Entry 1WMF (X-ray diffraction, 1.73 A resolution); this record covers chain A.

== Chain A ==
Protein: protease
Organism: Bacillus sp
Notes: EC 3.4.21.-
UniProt: Q93UV9 (Q93UV9_9BACI); residues 1-434 here correspond to UniProt positions 207-640 (UniProt number = residue number + 206)
Sequence (434 residues; numbered 1 to 434; the number before each row is that of its first residue):
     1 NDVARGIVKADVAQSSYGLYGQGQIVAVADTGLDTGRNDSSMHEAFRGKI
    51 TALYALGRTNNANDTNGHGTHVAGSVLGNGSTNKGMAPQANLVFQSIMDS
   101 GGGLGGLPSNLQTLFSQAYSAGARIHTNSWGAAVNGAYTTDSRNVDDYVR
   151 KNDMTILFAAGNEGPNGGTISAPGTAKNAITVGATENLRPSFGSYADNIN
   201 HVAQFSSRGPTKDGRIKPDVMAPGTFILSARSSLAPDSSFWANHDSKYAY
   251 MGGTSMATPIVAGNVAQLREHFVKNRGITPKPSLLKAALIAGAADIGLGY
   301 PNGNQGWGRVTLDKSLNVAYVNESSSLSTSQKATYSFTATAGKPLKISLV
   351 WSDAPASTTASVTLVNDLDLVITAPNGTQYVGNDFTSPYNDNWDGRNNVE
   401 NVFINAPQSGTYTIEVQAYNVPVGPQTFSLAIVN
Sequence notes: modified residue (251, 256)
Modified / non-standard residues: Met251 (methionine sulfoxide; SME); Met256 (methionine sulfoxide; SME)
Metal / ion sites: Ca2+ site 1: Glu186, Ser194, Asp197, His201; Ca2+ site 2: Asp367, Leu368, Asp369, Asp394, Glu400; Ca2+ site 3: Asp384, Thr386, Pro388, Asp391, Asn392
Ligand contacts: 1,4-diethylene dioxide (DIO): Ser129, Trp130, Gly131, Ala159, Ala160, Gly161, Asn162, Ser171, Thr254, Ser255

== In short ==
Ligands of chain A: 1,4-diethylene dioxide. Glu186, Ser194, Asp197 and His201 coordinate Ca2+ site 1. Asp367,
Leu368, Asp369, Asp394 and Glu400 coordinate Ca2+ site 2.
Chain A is protease (Bacillus sp); the structure, Crystal Structure of alkaline serine protease KP-43 from
Bacillus sp. KSM-KP43 (oxidized form, 1.73 angstrom), was determined by X-ray diffraction, deposited together
with 1WMD and 1WME.
